PDB entry 3BUG | X-ray diffraction, 2.50 A resolution | chain A

# Chain A
Protein: Beta-secretase 1
From: Homo sapiens
Notes: EC 3.4.23.46; fragment: protease domain
Reference sequence: P56817 (BACE1_HUMAN); residues -15 to 393 here correspond to UniProt positions 46-454 (UniProt number = residue number + 61)
Chain sequence (409 residues; row label = number of the first residue in the row; numbers below 1 keep their minus sign (Glu-15 is residue -15)):
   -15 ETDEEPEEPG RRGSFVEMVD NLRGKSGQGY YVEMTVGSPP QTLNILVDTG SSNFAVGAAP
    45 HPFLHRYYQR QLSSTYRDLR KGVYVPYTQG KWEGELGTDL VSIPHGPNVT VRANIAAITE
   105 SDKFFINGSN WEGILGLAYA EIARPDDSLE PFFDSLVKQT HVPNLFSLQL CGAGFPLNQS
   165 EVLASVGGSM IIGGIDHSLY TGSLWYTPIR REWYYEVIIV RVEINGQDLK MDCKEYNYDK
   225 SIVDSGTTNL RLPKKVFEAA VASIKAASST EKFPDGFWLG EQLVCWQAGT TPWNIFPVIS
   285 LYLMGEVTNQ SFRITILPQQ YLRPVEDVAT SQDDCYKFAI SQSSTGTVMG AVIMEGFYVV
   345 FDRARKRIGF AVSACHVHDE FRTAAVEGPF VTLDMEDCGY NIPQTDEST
Disordered / not traced: -15 to -2, 157-168, 256, 271-275, 310-317, 361-365, 387-393
Construct notes: engineered mutation Ala246 (Lys307 in P56817)
Disulfides: Cys155-Cys359, Cys217-Cys382, Cys269-Cys319
Ligand contacts: 4-(2-aminoethyl)-2-ethylphenol (AEH): Gly11, Gln12, Gly13, Leu30, Asp32, Tyr71, Phe108, Ile110, Trp115, Ile118, Gly230
Swiss-Prot annotation at these positions:
  - active site: Asp32, Asp228
  - modified residue (N6-acetyllysine): Lys65, Lys214, Lys218, Lys224, Lys238, Lys239
  - glycosylation (N-linked (GlcNAc...) asparagine): Asn92, Asn111, Asn162, Asn293

# In short
Bound to chain A: 4-(2-aminoethyl)-2-ethylphenol. UniProt lists active-site residues Asp32 and Asp228.
Chain A is Beta-secretase 1 (Homo sapiens); the structure, BACE-1 complexed with compound 3, was determined by
X-ray diffraction together with 3BRA, 3BUF and 3BUH from the same study.
